8ZRR - chains h and A of the 4 polymer chains in the assembly; structure by electron microscopy, 3.61 A resolution.

# Chain h
Name: Heacy chain of D4 Fab
Organism: Homo sapiens
Notes: antibody fragment or engineered binder
Chain sequence (121 residues; each row starts with the number of its first residue):
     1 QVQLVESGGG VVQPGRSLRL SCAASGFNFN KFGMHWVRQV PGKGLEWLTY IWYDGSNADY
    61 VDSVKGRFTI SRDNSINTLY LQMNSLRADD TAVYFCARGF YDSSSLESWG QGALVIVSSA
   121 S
Cystine bridges: C22-C96

# Chain A
Name: Capsid protein
Organism: hepatitis B virus genotype C
UniProtKB: A0A679FG23 (A0A679FG23_HBV); residue numbers follow UniProt; this construct covers 1-142
Chain sequence (142 residues; numbered 1 to 142; the number before each row is that of its first residue):
     1 MDIDPYKEFG ASVELLSFLP SDFFPSIRDL LDTASALYRE ALESPEHCSP HHTALRQAIL
    61 CWGELMNLAT WVGSNLEDPA SRELVVSYVN VNMGLKIRQL LWFHISCLTF GRETVLEYLV
   121 SFGVWIRTPP AYRPPNAPIL ST
Unresolved in the structure: 1-2
Reported in the primary citation:
  - mutagenesis - E77A: unchanged binding to cAbD4
  - mutagenesis - R127A, P130A, A131R: unchanged binding to 12 human anti-HBc mAbs
  - mutagenesis - P20A: decreased binding to Group I and Group III mAbs

# Chain h / chain A interface
Pairs across the interface (6):
  N28(h) with E77(A)
  K31(h) with E77(A), salt bridge
  F32(h) with E77(A)
  F100(h) with D78(A)
  D102(h) with D78(A), hydrogen bond (backbone-side chain); S81(A), hydrogen bond
Other interface residues (no listed pair), chain h (6 interface residues in all): Y101
Other interface residues (no listed pair), chain A (5 interface residues in all): P79, A80
The authors on this interface:
  - pairs named by the authors: K31(h)-E77(A) (salt bridge)
  - epitope / paratope residues, chain h: N28(h), K31(h), D102(h)
  - epitope / paratope residues, chain A: E77(A), D78(A), S81(A)

# Summary
6 residues of chain h face 5 of chain A across their interface, with 2 hydrogen bonds and 1 salt bridge. Polar
pairs include K31(h)-E77(A), D102(h)-D78(A) and D102(h)-S81(A). The paper describes a salt bridge between
K31(h) and E77(A). From the paper: P20A of chain A reduces binding to Group I and Group III mAbs;
epitope/paratope residues N28(h), K31(h) and E77(A) among others; 5 substitutions were tested in all.
Chain h is Heacy chain of D4 Fab (Homo sapiens) and chain A is Capsid protein (hepatitis B virus genotype C);
the structure, Dimer-AB and Fab-hl complex of HBcAg, was determined by electron microscopy together with 8ZRE
and 8ZRH from the same study.
